7ONB - chains A and C of the 11 polymer chains in the assembly; structure by electron microscopy, 3.10 A resolution.

# Chain A
Name: Splicing factor 3B subunit 3
Source organism: Homo sapiens
UniProt: Q15393 (SF3B3_HUMAN); residues 1-1217 here = UniProt positions 1-1217
Chain sequence (1217 residues; each row starts with the number of its first residue):
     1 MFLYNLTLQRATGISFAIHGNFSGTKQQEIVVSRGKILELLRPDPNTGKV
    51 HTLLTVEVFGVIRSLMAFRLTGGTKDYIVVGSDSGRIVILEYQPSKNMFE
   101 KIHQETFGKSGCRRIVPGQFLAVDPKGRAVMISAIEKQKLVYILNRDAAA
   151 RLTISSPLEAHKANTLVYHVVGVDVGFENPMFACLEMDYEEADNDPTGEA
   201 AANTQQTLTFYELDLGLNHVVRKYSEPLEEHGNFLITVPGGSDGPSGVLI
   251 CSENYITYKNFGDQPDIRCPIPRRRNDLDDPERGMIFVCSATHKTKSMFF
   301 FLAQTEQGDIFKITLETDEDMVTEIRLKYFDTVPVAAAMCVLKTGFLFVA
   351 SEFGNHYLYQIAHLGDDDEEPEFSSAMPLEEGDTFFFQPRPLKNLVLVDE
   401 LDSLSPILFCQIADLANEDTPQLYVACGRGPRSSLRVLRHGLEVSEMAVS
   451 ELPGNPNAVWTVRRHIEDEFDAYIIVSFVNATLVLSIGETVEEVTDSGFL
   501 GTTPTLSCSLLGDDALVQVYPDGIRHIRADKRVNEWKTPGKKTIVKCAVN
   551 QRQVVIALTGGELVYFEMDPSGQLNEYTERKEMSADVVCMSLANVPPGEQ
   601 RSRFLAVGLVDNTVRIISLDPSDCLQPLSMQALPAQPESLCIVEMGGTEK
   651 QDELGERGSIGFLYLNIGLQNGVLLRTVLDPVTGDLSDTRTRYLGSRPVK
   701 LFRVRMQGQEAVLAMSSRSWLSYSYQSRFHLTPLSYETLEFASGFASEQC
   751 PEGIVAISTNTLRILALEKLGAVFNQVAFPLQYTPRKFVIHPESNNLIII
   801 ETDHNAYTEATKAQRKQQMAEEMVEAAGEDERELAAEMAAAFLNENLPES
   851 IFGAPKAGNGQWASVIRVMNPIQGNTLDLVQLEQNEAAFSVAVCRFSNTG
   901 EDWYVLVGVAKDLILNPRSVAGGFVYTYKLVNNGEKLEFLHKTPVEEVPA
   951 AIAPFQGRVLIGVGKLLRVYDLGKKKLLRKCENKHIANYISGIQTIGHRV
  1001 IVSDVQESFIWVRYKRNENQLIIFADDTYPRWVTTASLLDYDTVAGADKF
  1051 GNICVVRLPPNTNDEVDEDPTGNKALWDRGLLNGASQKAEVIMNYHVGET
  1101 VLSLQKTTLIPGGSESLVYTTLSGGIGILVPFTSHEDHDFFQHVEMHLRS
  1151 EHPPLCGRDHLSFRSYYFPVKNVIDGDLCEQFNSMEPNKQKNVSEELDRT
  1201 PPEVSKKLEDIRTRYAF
Unresolved in the structure: 646-661, 692-696, 1068-1073
Swiss-Prot annotation at these positions:
  - region: Glu-105 to Gln-119 (Interaction with PHF5A, SF3B1 and SF3B5), Asn-145 to Tyr-168 (Interaction with PHF5A, SF3B1 and SF3B5), Asp-193 to His-231 (Interaction with SF3B1 and SF3B5), Arg-786 to His-804 (Interaction with SF3B1 and SF3B5), Thr-1028 to Lys-1049 (Interaction with SF3B1), Thr-1100 to Ser-1123 (Interaction with SF3B5)
  - site: Gly-284 (Interaction with SF3B5), Glu-306 (Interaction with SF3B5), Glu-352 (Interaction with SF3B5), Arg-429 (Interaction with SF3B5), Asn-916 (Interaction with SF3B5), Asn-988 (Interaction with SF3B1), Lys-1171 (Interaction with SF3B1)
  - modified residue: Ser-156 (Phosphoserine), Thr-1200 (Phosphothreonine)

# Chain C
Name: Splicing factor 3B subunit 1
Source organism: Homo sapiens
UniProt: O75533 (SF3B1_HUMAN); residue numbers follow UniProt; this construct covers 1-1304
Chain sequence (1304 residues; row label = number of the first residue in the row):
     1 MAKIAKTHEDIEAQIREIQGKKAALDEAQGVGLDSTGYYDQEIYGGSDSR
    51 FAGYVTSIAATELEDDDDDYSSSTSLLGQKKPGYHAPVALLNDIPQSTEQ
   101 YDPFAEHRPPKIADREDEYKKHRRTMIISPERLDPFADGGKTPDPKMNAR
   151 TYMDVMREQHLTKEEREIRQQLAEKAKAGELKVVNGAAASQPPSKRKRRW
   201 DQTADQTPGATPKKLSSWDQAETPGHTPSLRWDETPGRAKGSETPGATPG
   251 SKIWDPTPSHTPAGAATPGRGDTPGHATPGHGGATSSARKNRWDETPKTE
   301 RDTPGHGSGWAETPRTDRGGDSIGETPTPGASKRKSRWDETPASQMGGST
   351 PVLTPGKTPIGTPAMNMATPTPGHIMSMTPEQLQAWRWEREIDERNRPLS
   401 DEELDAMFPEGYKVLPPPAGYVPIRTPARKLTATPTPLGGMTGFHMQTED
   451 RTMKSVNDQPSGNLPFLKPDDIQYFDKLLVDVDESTLSPEEQKERKIMKL
   501 LLKIKNGTPPMRKAALRQITDKAREFGAGPLFNQILPLLMSPTLEDQERH
   551 LLVKVIDRILYKLDDLVRPYVHKILVVIEPLLIDEDYYARVEGREIISNL
   601 AKAAGLATMISTMRPDIDNMDEYVRNTTARAFAVVASALGIPSLLPFLKA
   651 VCKSKKSWQARHTGIKIVQQIAILMGCAILPHLRSLVEIIEHGLVDEQQK
   701 VRTISALAIAALAEAATPYGIESFDSVLKPLWKGIRQHRGKGLAAFLKAI
   751 GYLIPLMDAEYANYYTREVMLILIREFQSPDEEMKKIVLKVVKQCCGTDG
   801 VEANYIKTEILPPFFKHFWQHRMALDRRNYRQLVDTTVELANKVGAAEII
   851 SRIVDDLKDEAEQYRKMVMETIEKIMGNLGAADIDHKLEEQLIDGILYAF
   901 QEQTTEDSVMLNGFGTVVNALGKRVKPYLPQICGTVLWRLNNKSAKVRQQ
   951 AADLISRTAVVMKTCQEEKLMGHLGVVLYEYLGEEYPEVLGSILGALKAI
  1001 VNVIGMHKMTPPIKDLLPRLTPILKNRHEKVQENCIDLVGRIADRGAEYV
  1051 SAREWMRICFELLELLKAHKKAIRRATVNTFGYIAKAIGPHDVLATLLNN
  1101 LKVQERQNRVCTTVAIAIVAETCSPFTVLPALMNEYRVPELNVQNGVLKS
  1151 LSFLFEYIGEMGKDYIYAVTPLLEDALMDRDLVHRQTASAVVQHMSLGVY
  1201 GFGCEDSLNHLLNYVWPNVFETSPHVIQAVMGALEGLRVAIGPCRMLQYC
  1251 LQGLFHPARKVRDVYWKIYNSIYIGSQDALIAHYPRIYNDDKNTYIRYEL
  1301 DYIL
Unresolved in the structure: 1-487, 509
Residues lining bound ligands: spliceostatin A (form II) (SJT): Leu-1066, Lys-1067, Ala-1068, His-1069, Arg-1074, Arg-1075, Val-1078, Val-1110, Cys-1111, Val-1114, Phe-1153, Tyr-1157
Swiss-Prot annotation at these positions:
  - region: Gly-529 to Arg-568 (Interaction with SF3B14), Gln-547 to His-550 (Interaction with PHF5A), Glu-1156, Tyr-1157 (Interaction with PHF5A)
  - site: Pro-469 (Interaction with RNA), Tyr-587 (Interaction with RNA), Glu-592 (Interaction with PHF5A), Lys-602 (Interaction with SF3B3), Cys-677 (Interaction with SF3B3), Cys-1035 (Interaction with RNA), Tyr-1049 (Interaction with RNA), Leu-1141 (Interaction with RNA), Glu-1205 (Interaction with SF3B3)
  - modified residue: Thr-125 (Phosphothreonine), Ser-129 (Phosphoserine), Lys-141 (N6-acetyllysine), Thr-142 (Phosphothreonine), Arg-157 (Citrulline), Ser-194 (Phosphoserine), Thr-203 (Phosphothreonine), Thr-207 (Phosphothreonine), Thr-211 (Phosphothreonine), Lys-214 (N6-acetyllysine), Thr-223 (Phosphothreonine), Thr-227 (Phosphothreonine), Ser-229 (Phosphoserine), Thr-235 (Phosphothreonine), Thr-244 (Phosphothreonine), Thr-248 (Phosphothreonine), Thr-257 (Phosphothreonine), Thr-261 (Phosphothreonine), Thr-267 (Phosphothreonine), Thr-273 (Phosphothreonine) and 22 more in UniProt
  - cross-link (Glycyl lysine isopeptide (Lys-Gly)): Lys-214 (interchain with G-Cter in SUMO2), Lys-413 (interchain with G-Cter in SUMO1), Lys-430 (interchain with G-Cter in SUMO2)
  - mutagenesis: Trp-200 (W200A: Abolishes interaction with RBM39; when associated with A-218; A-232; A-254; A-293; A-310 and A-338), Trp-218 (W218A: Abolishes interaction with RBM39; when associated with A-200; A-232; A-254; A-293; A-310 and A-338), Thr-223 (T223A: No effect on interaction with PPP1R8), Thr-227 (T227A: No effect on interaction with PPP1R8), Trp-232 (W232A: Abolishes interaction with RBM39; when associated with A-200; A-218; A-254; A-293; A-310 and A-338), Thr-235 (T235A: No effect on interaction with PPP1R8), Thr-244 (T244A: Slight inhibition of interaction with PPP1R8), Thr-248 (T248A: Slight inhibition of interaction with PPP1R8), Trp-254 (W254A: Abolishes interaction with RBM39; when associated with A-200; A-218; A-232; A-293; A-310 and A-338), Thr-257 (T257A: No effect on interaction with PPP1R8), Thr-261 (T261A: Slight inhibition of interaction with PPP1R8), Thr-267 (T267A: No effect on interaction with PPP1R8), 9 further mutagenesis entries in UniProt
What the authors report for this chain:
  - mutagenesis - V1078A, V1078I: increased growth in response to SSA and SD6

# Chain A / chain C interface
Residue-residue contacts - 83 pairs, chain A then chain C:
  Thr-71(A) with Leu-680(C); Pro-681(C)
  Gly-72(A) with Tyr-719(C)
  Gly-73(A) with Tyr-719(C)
  Gly-111(A) with Asp-1278(C)
  Cys-112(A) with Gln-1277(C); Asp-1278(C), hydrogen bond (backbone-side chain)
  Arg-113(A) with Tyr-1273(C); Ile-1274(C), hydrogen bond (side chain-backbone); Gly-1275(C), hydrogen bond (side chain-backbone); Ser-1276(C); Gln-1277(C)
  Arg-114(A) with Gln-1277(C)
  Asn-145(A) with Cys-677(C)
  Arg-146(A) with Cys-677(C), hydrogen bond; Leu-680(C); Thr-717(C); Tyr-719(C)
  Ala-148(A) with Thr-717(C)
  Ala-150(A) with Pro-718(C), hydrophobic
  Phe-177(A) with Pro-681(C), hydrophobic; His-682(C)
  Asp-214(A) with Lys-602(C), salt bridge; Ala-638(C)
  Leu-217(A) with Ser-598(C); Asn-599(C)
  Val-221(A) with Tyr-561(C)
  Leu-408(A) with Leu-1304(C), hydrophobic
  Arg-786(A) with Leu-1304(C)
  Phe-889(A) with Ile-1303(C)
  Leu-915(A) with Tyr-1302(C), hydrophobic
  Asn-916(A) with Tyr-1298(C); Glu-1299(C), hydrogen bond; Tyr-1302(C), hydrogen bond
  Pro-917(A) with Tyr-1298(C)
  Arg-918(A) with Tyr-1298(C)
  Asn-988(A) with Arg-1286(C); Tyr-1288(C)
  Ser-991(A) with Ile-1303(C)
  Val-1005(A) with Arg-1286(C); Ile-1303(C), hydrophobic
  Gln-1006(A) with Tyr-1284(C), hydrogen bond (side chain-backbone); Pro-1285(C); Arg-1286(C), hydrogen bond
  Thr-1028(A) with Arg-1245(C), hydrogen bond; Gln-1248(C), hydrogen bond (backbone-side chain)
  Tyr-1029(A) with Arg-1245(C), hydrogen bond
  Pro-1030(A) with Cys-1244(C); Gln-1248(C); Ala-1282(C)
  Trp-1032(A) with Ala-1282(C), hydrogen bond (side chain-backbone); Arg-1297(C); Leu-1300(C); Asp-1301(C)
  Lys-1049(A) with Leu-1300(C); Tyr-1302(C); Ile-1303(C)
  Phe-1050(A) with Ile-1281(C), hydrophobic; Ala-1282(C), hydrophobic; Leu-1300(C), hydrophobic
  Leu-1102(A) with Leu-1304(C), hydrophobic
  Gln-1142(A) with Phe-1202(C)
  Met-1146(A) with Phe-1202(C), hydrophobic
  Leu-1161(A) with Tyr-1200(C), hydrophobic
  Ser-1162(A) with Tyr-1200(C)
  Ser-1165(A) with Tyr-1200(C)
  Tyr-1166(A) with Asp-1278(C), hydrogen bond; Ala-1279(C)
  Tyr-1167(A) with Pro-1243(C); Asp-1278(C); Ala-1279(C); Ala-1282(C), hydrophobic; His-1283(C), hydrogen bond (backbone-side chain)
  Phe-1168(A) with Cys-1244(C), hydrophobic; His-1283(C)
  Pro-1169(A) with Glu-1205(C); Ala-1240(C); Ile-1241(C); Gly-1242(C)
  Val-1170(A) with Gly-1201(C); Glu-1205(C)
  Lys-1171(A) with Gly-1203(C), hydrogen bond (side chain-backbone); Glu-1205(C), salt bridge
Also at the interface, not in a pair above, chain A (49 interface residues in all): Lys-109, Asp-147, Asn-179, Gly-216, Tyr-989
Also at the interface, not in a pair above, chain C (49 interface residues in all): Ser-637, Cys-1204, Val-1239

# Summary
Chain A and chain C each contribute 49 residues to their interface; the contacts include 15 hydrogen bonds and
2 salt bridges. Among the polar pairs are Asp-214(A)/Lys-602(C), Lys-1171(A)/Glu-1205(C) and
Cys-112(A)/Asp-1278(C). Ligands of chain C: spliceostatin A (form II). The paper reports that V1078A and
V1078I of chain C increase growth in response to SSA and SD6.
Here chain A is Splicing factor 3B subunit 3 and chain C is Splicing factor 3B subunit 1, both from Homo
sapiens. Entry 7ONB (Structure of the U2 5' module of the A3'-SSA complex) was determined by electron
microscopy, deposited together with 7B0I, 7B91, 7B92, 7B9C, 7OMF and 7OPI.
